6ND1 - chains A and D of the 6 polymer chains in the assembly; structure by electron microscopy, 4.10 A resolution (low resolution: residue-level contacts below are approximate; hydrogen-bond / salt-bridge calls are withheld).

Chain A:
Molecule: Protein translocation protein SEC63
Organism: Saccharomyces cerevisiae
Reference sequence: P14906 (SEC63_YEAST); residue numbers follow UniProt; this construct covers 1-663
Amino-acid sequence (677 residues; numbered 1 to 677; the number before each row is that of its first residue):
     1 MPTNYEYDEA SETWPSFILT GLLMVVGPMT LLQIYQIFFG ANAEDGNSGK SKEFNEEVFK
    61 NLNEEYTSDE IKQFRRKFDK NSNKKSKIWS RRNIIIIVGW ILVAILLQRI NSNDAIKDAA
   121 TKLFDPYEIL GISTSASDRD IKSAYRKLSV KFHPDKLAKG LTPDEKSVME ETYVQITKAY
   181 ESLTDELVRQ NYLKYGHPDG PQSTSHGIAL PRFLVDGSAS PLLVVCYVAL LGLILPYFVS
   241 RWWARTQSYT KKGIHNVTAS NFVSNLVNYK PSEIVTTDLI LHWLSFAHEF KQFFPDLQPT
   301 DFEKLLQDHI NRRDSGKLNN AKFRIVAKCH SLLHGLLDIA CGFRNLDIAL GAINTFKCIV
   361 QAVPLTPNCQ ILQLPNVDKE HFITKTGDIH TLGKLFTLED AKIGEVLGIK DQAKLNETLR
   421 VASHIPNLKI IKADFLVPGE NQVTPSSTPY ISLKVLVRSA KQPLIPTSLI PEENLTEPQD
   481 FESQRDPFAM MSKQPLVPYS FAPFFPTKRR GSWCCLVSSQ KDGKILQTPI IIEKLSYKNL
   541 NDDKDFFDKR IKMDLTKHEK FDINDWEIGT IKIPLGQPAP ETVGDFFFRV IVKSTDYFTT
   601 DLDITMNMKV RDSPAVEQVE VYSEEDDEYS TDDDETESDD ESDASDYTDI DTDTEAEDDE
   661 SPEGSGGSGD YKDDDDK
Unresolved in the structure: 1-5, 22-28, 37-52, 79-86, 113-219, 549-558, 615-677
Construct notes: expression tag (664-677)
Swiss-Prot annotation at these positions:
  - modified residue: Ser512 (Phosphoserine)
  - mutagenesis: Ala179 (A179T: Temperature-sensitive), Pro426 (P426L: Temperature-sensitive), Ile431 (I431N: Temperature-sensitive), Pro503 (P503A: Temperature-sensitive), Gly511 (G511R: Temperature-sensitive), Thr652 (T652A: Abolishes interaction with SEC62; defect in protein translocation), Thr654 (T654A: Abolishes interaction with SEC62; defect in protein translocation)

Chain D:
Molecule: Protein transport protein SBH1
Organism: Saccharomyces cerevisiae
Reference sequence: P52870 (SC6B1_YEAST); the author numbering skips numbers that UniProt does not, so the offset changes along the chain: 0-36 = UniProt 1-37; 38-82 = UniProt 38-82
Amino-acid sequence (82 residues; each row starts with the number of its first residue; note: 1 number in that range is skipped by the numbering (no residue carries it; nothing is unmodelled there); numbering starts at 0):
     0 MSSPTPPGGQ RTLQKRKQGS SQKVAASAPK KNTNSNN
    38 SILKIYSDEA TGLRVDPLVV LFLAVGFIFS VVALHVISKV AGKLF
Unresolved in the structure: 0-35, 78-82

How chain A and chain D interact:
Residue-residue contacts (10):
  Tyr227(A) with Phe66(D)
  Val228(A) with Phe66(D)
  Leu231(A) with Phe66(D)
  Gly232(A) with Phe66(D)
  Pro236(A) with Phe59(D); Val62(D)
  Val239(A) with Leu55(D)
  Ser240(A) with Leu55(D); Phe59(D)
  Trp243(A) with Leu55(D)
Other interface residues (no listed pair), chain D (5 interface residues in all): Leu58

Summary:
8 residues of chain A face 5 of chain D across their interface. Curated annotation (UniProt) lists 7
mutagenesis sites on chain A.
Here chain A is Protein translocation protein SEC63 and chain D is Protein transport protein SBH1, both from
Saccharomyces cerevisiae. Entry 6ND1 (CryoEM structure of the Sec Complex from yeast) was determined by
electron microscopy.
